Entry 8W9E (electron microscopy, 3.60 A resolution); this record covers chains b and j of the 17 polymer chains in the assembly.

[Chain b]
Protein: Histone H4
Organism: Homo sapiens
UniProtKB: P62805 (H4_HUMAN); residues 0-102 here correspond to UniProt positions 1-103 (UniProt number = residue number + 1)
Chain sequence (103 residues; row label = number of the first residue in the row; numbering starts at 0):
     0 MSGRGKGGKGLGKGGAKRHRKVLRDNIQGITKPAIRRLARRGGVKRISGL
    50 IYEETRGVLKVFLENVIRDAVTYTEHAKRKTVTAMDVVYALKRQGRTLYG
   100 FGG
Unresolved in the structure: 0-22
Swiss-Prot annotation at these positions:
  - DNA-binding region: Lys16 to Lys20
  - modified residue: Ser1 (N-acetylserine), Arg3 (Asymmetric dimethylarginine), Lys5 (N6-(2-hydroxyisobutyryl)lysine), Lys8 (N6-(2-hydroxyisobutyryl)lysine), Lys12 (N6-(2-hydroxyisobutyryl)lysine), Lys16 (N6-(2-hydroxyisobutyryl)lysine), Lys20 (N6,N6,N6-trimethyllysine), Lys31 (N6-(2-hydroxyisobutyryl)lysine), Lys44 (N6-(2-hydroxyisobutyryl)lysine), Ser47 (Phosphoserine), Tyr51 (Phosphotyrosine), Lys59 (N6-(2-hydroxyisobutyryl)lysine), Lys77 (N6-(2-hydroxyisobutyryl)lysine), Lys79 (N6-(2-hydroxyisobutyryl)lysine), Thr80 (Phosphothreonine), Tyr88 (Phosphotyrosine), Lys91 (N6-(2-hydroxyisobutyryl)lysine)
  - cross-link (Glycyl lysine isopeptide (Lys-Gly)): Lys12 (interchain with G-Cter in SUMO2), Lys20 (interchain with G-Cter in SUMO2), Lys31 (interchain with G-Cter in SUMO2), Lys59 (interchain with G-Cter in SUMO2), Lys79 (interchain with G-Cter in SUMO2), Lys91 (interchain with G-Cter in SUMO2)

[Chain j]
Molecule: 3-DNA
Organism: Homo sapiens
Sequence (147 nucleotides; each row starts with the number of its first residue; numbers below 1 keep their minus sign (DA-73 is residue -73)):
   -73 ATCAATATCCACCTGCAGATACTACCAAAAGTGTATTTGGAAACTGCTCC
   -23 ATCAAAAGGCATGTTCAGCTGGATTCCAGCTGAACATGCCTTTTGATGGA
    27 GCAGTTTCCAAATACACTTTTGGTAGTATCTGCAGGTGGATATTGAT

[Interface between chain b and chain j]
Residue-residue contacts (11):
  Arg35(b) with DG8(j), salt bridge to the phosphate
  Arg45(b) with DT7(j), sugar contact; DG8(j), phosphate contact
  Ile46(b) with DT7(j), phosphate contact; DG8(j), hydrogen bond to the phosphate
  Ser47(b) with DT7(j), hydrogen bond to the phosphate
  Gly48(b) with DT7(j), phosphate contact
  Arg78(b) with DC28(j), phosphate contact
  Lys79(b) with DG27(j), salt bridge to the phosphate; DC28(j), hydrogen bond to the phosphate
  Thr80(b) with DC28(j), hydrogen bond to the phosphate
Also at the interface, not in a pair above, chain b (10 interface residues in all): Arg39, Lys44
Also at the interface, not in a pair above, chain j (5 interface residues in all): DA29

[Summary]
Chain b and chain j form an interface of 10 and 5 residues respectively, with 4 hydrogen bonds and 2 salt
bridges. Among the polar pairs are Ile46(b)-DG8(j), Ser47(b)-DT7(j) and Lys79(b)-DC28(j). From UniProt: a
DNA-binding region on chain b.
Chain b is Histone H4 and chain j is 3-DNA, both from Homo sapiens; the structure, Cryo-EM structure of the
Rpd3S-nucleosome complex from budding yeast in State 2, was determined by electron microscopy (same
publication as 8W9C, 8W9D and 8W9F).
